PDB entry 7VVN | electron microscopy, 3.80 A resolution | chains A and N of the 6 polymer chains in the assembly

Chain A:
Protein: Guanine nucleotide-binding protein G(s) subunit alpha isoforms short
Source organism: Homo sapiens
UniProt: P63092 (GNAS2_HUMAN); aligned to UniProt positions 5-384 over residues 5-384 (the alignment contains insertions or deletions, so no single offset holds)
Chain sequence (380 residues; numbered 5 to 384; the number before each row is that of its first residue):
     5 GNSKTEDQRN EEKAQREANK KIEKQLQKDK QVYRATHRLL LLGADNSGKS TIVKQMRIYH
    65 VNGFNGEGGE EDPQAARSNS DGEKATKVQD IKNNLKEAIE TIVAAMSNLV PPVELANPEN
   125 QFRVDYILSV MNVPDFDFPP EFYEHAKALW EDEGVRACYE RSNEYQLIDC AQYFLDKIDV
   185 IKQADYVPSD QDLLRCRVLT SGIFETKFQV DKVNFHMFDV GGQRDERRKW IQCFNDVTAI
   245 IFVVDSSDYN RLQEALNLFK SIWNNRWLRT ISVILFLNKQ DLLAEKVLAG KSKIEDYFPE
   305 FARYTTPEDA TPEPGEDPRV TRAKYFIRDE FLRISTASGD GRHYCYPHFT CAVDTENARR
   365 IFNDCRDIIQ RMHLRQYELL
Disordered / not traced: 5-11, 63-205
Sequence notes: engineered mutation Asp49 (Gly in P63092), Asn50 (Glu in P63092), Tyr63 (Leu in P63092), Asp249 (Ala in P63092), Asp252 (Ser in P63092), Ala362 (Ile372 in P63092), Ile365 (Val375 in P63092)

Chain N:
Protein: nanobody Nb35
Notes: antibody fragment or engineered binder
Chain sequence (137 residues; each row starts with the number of its first residue; numbers below 1 keep their minus sign (Met-1 is residue -1)):
    -1 MGQVQLQESG GGLVQPGGSL RLSCAASGFT FSNYKMNWVR QAPGKGLEWV SDISQSGASI
    59 SYTGSVKGRF TISRDNAKNT LYLQMNSLKP EDTAVYYCAR CPAPFTRDCF DVTSTTYAYR
   119 GQGTQVTVSS LHHHHHH
Disordered / not traced: -1 to 0, 129-135
Cystine bridges: Cys22-Cys96, Cys99-Cys107

Interface between chain A and chain N:
Pairs across the interface (31; chain A residue first):
  Arg228(A) with Thr114(N)
  Asp229(A) with Asp109(N); Ser112(N)
  Glu230(A) with Asp109(N); Thr114(N)
  Arg231(A) with Phe108(N); Asp109(N), hydrogen bond (backbone-side chain)
  Arg232(A) with Pro100(N); Asp109(N), salt bridge
  Asn254(A) with Glu46(N)
  Gln257(A) with Trp47(N); Thr61(N)
  Glu258(A) with Leu45(N); Glu46(N)
  Leu262(A) with Phe108(N), hydrophobic
  Ser265(A) with Asp106(N); Cys107(N), hydrogen bond (side chain-backbone); Phe108(N)
  Ile266(A) with Phe108(N), hydrophobic
  Asn268(A) with Arg105(N), hydrogen bond (side chain-backbone); Asp106(N)
  Asn269(A) with Asp106(N); Phe108(N)
  Asp300(A) with Ser63(N); Lys87(N), salt bridge
  Tyr301(A) with Thr61(N); Gly62(N); Ser63(N), hydrogen bond (backbone-backbone)
  Phe302(A) with Thr61(N)
  Pro303(A) with Gly62(N)
  Glu304(A) with Lys65(N)
Interface residues without a listed pair, chain A (21 interface residues in all): Ile235, Asn261, Arg270
Interface residues without a listed pair, chain N (19 interface residues in all): Thr111, Tyr115, Tyr117

Summary:
21 residues of chain A face 19 of chain N across their interface, with 4 hydrogen bonds and 2 salt bridges.
Polar pairs include Arg232(A)-Asp109(N), Asp300(A)-Lys87(N) and Arg231(A)-Asp109(N).
Chain A is Guanine nucleotide-binding protein G(s) subunit alpha isoforms short (Homo sapiens) and chain N is
nanobody Nb35; the structure, PTH-bound human PTH1R in complex with Gs (class4), was determined by electron
microscopy together with 7VVJ, 7VVK, 7VVL, 7VVM and 7VVO from the same study.
